PDB entry 8H8T | X-ray diffraction, 1.70 A resolution | chain A

# Chain A
Molecule: Lysozyme C
Source organism: Gallus gallus
Notes: EC 3.2.1.17
UniProtKB: P00698 (LYSC_CHICK); residue numbers follow UniProt; this construct covers 19-147
Sequence (129 residues; each row starts with the number of its first residue):
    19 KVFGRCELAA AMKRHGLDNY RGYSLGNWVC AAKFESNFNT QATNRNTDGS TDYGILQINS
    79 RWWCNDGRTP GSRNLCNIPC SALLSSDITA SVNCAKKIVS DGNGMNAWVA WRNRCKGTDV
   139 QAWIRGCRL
UniProt features mapped onto this chain:
  - active site: Glu53, Asp70
  - binding site (substrate): Asp119
  - natural variant: Tyr71 (Y71F; Y71S)
Disulfide bonds: Cys24-Cys145, Cys48-Cys133, Cys82-Cys98, Cys94-Cys112
Metal / ion sites: Na+: Ser78, Cys82, Ser90, Arg91

# In short
Ser78, Cys82, Ser90 and Arg91 coordinate Na+. From UniProt: active-site residues Glu53 and Asp70 and
substrate-binding residue Asp119.
Chain A is Lysozyme C (Gallus gallus); the structure, Room-temperature structure of lysozyme by pink-beam
serial crystallography (50 ms, edge), was determined by X-ray diffraction together with 8H8U, 8H8V and 8H8W
from the same study.
